4LLL - chains A and G of the 4 polymer chains in the assembly; structure by X-ray diffraction, 3.04 A resolution.

[Chain A]
Molecule: MepR
From: Staphylococcus aureus
UniProt: Q5Y812 (Q5Y812_STAAU); residue numbers follow UniProt; this construct covers 2-139
Sequence (140 residues; row label = number of the first residue in the row; numbering starts at 0):
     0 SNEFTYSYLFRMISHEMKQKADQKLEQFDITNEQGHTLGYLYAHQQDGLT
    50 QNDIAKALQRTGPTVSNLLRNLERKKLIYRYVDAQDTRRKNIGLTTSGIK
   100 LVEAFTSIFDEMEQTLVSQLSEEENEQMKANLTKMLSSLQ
Unresolved in the structure: 0-1
Construct notes: expression tag (0-1)
From the paper describing this entry:
  - binding site for Palindromized mepR operator sequence: Thr30, Glu32, Gln33, Arg59, Thr60, Pro62, Thr63, Asn70, Gln84, Asp85, Thr86, Arg87
  - binding site for Palindromized mepR operator sequence (chain G): His14, Gln18, Thr49, Gln50, Asn51, Gly61, Pro62, Ser65, Arg79, Arg87, Arg88, Lys89
  - specificity-determining residues: Thr60, Gly61, Pro62, Thr63, Arg87
  - contacts within the chain: His35-Phe108 (pi stacking), Gln50-Arg79, Glu72-Arg79 (salt bridge), Asp85-Arg87 (salt bridge), Asp85-Arg88 (hydrogen bond)
  - mutagenesis - T63A: unchanged binding to mepR operator site
  - conformationally variable residues: Arg10, His35, Arg59, Phe108
  - mutagenesis - R10S (Kd 300 nM), H35A (Kd 420 nM), T63A (2-fold): decreased binding to mepR operator
  - mutagenesis - R87A: abolished binding to mepA operator
  - mutagenesis - T63A: unchanged binding to mepA operator
  - mutagenesis - H14A (Kd = 380 nM), R79A: decreased binding to DNA-binding activity

[Chain G]
Molecule: Palindromized mepR operator sequence
Sequence (24 nucleotides; each row starts with the number of its first residue):
     1 ATTTAGTTAGATATCTAACTAAAT

[Interface between chain A and chain G]
Contacting residue pairs (19; chain A residue first):
  His14(A) - DT14(G)  hydrogen bond to the phosphate
  His14(A) - DC15(G)  salt bridge to the phosphate
  Gln18(A) - DC15(G)  sugar contact
  Thr49(A) - DG6(G)  phosphate contact
  Gln50(A) - DG6(G)  hydrogen bond to the phosphate
  Gln50(A) - DT7(G)  hydrogen bond to the phosphate
  Asn51(A) - DA5(G)  hydrogen bond to the phosphate
  Asn51(A) - DG6(G)  hydrogen bond to the phosphate
  Gly61(A) - DT7(G)  base contact
  Pro62(A) - DT8(G)  base contact
  Ser65(A) - DT7(G)  hydrogen bond to the phosphate
  Arg79(A) - DT7(G)  salt bridge to the phosphate
  Arg87(A) - DT4(G)  hydrogen bond to the base
  Arg87(A) - DA5(G)  sugar contact
  Arg87(A) - DG6(G)  sugar contact
  Arg88(A) - DA5(G)  phosphate contact
  Arg88(A) - DG6(G)  phosphate contact
  Lys89(A) - DG6(G)  hydrogen bond to the phosphate
  Lys89(A) - DT7(G)  salt bridge to the phosphate
Also at the interface, not in a pair above, chain A (13 interface residues in all): Lys55
Also at the interface, not in a pair above, chain G (9 interface residues in all): DT3, DA9

[In short]
13 residues of chain A face 9 of chain G across their interface; the contacts include 8 hydrogen bonds and 3
salt bridges. Polar pairs include Arg87(A)-DT4(G), His14(A)-DT14(G) and Gln50(A)-DG6(G). The paper reports a
binding site for Palindromized mepR operator sequence at Thr30(A), Glu32(A) and Gln33(A) among others; R10S,
H35A and T63A of chain A reduce binding to mepR operator; 6 substitutions were tested in all.
Chain A is MepR (Staphylococcus aureus) and chain G is Palindromized mepR operator sequence; the structure,
Crystal structure of S. aureus MepR-DNA complex, was determined by X-ray diffraction together with 4LLN from
the same study.
